PDB entry 7V2P | electron microscopy, 3.30 A resolution | chains A and H of the 22 polymer chains in the assembly

# Chain A
Molecule: 16s ribosomal RNA
Source organism: Thermus thermophilus HB8
Sequence (1522 nucleotides; numbered 1 to 1522; the number before each row is that of its first residue):
     1 UUUGUUGGAGAGUUUGAUCCUGGCUCAGGGUGAACGCUGGCGGCGUGCCU
    51 AAGACAUGCAAGUCGUGCGGGCCGCGGGGUUUUACUCCGUGGUCAGCGGC
   101 GGACGGGUGAGUAACGCGUGGGUGACCUACCCGGAAGAGGGGGACAACCC
   151 GGGGAAACUCGGGCUAAUCCCCCAUGUGGACCCGCCCCUUGGGGUGUGUC
   201 CAAAGGGCUUUGCCCGCUUCCGGAUGGGCCCGCGUCCCAUCAGCUAGUUG
   251 GUGGGGUAAUGGCCCACCAAGGCGACGACGGGUAGCCGGUCUGAGAGGAU
   301 GGCCGGCCACAGGGGCACUGAGACACGGGCCCCACUCCUACGGGAGGCAG
   351 CAGUUAGGAAUCUUCCGCAAUGGGCGCAAGCCUGACGGAGCGACGCCGCU
   401 UGGAGGAAGAAGCCCUUCGGGGUGUAAACUCCUGAACCCGGGACGAAACC
   451 CCCGACGAGGGGACUGACGGUACCGGGGUAAUAGCGCCGGCCAACUCCGU
   501 GCCAGCAGCCGCGGUAAUACGGAGGGCGCGAGCGUUACCCGGAUUCACUG
   551 GGCGUAAAGGGCGUGUAGGCGGCCUGGGGCGUCCCAUGUGAAAGACCACG
   601 GCUCAACCGUGGGGGAGCGUGGGAUACGCUCAGGCUAGACGGUGGGAGAG
   651 GGUGGUGGAAUUCCCGGAGUAGCGGUGAAAUGCGCAGAUACCGGGAGGAA
   701 CGCCGAUGGCGAAGGCAGCCACCUGGUCCACCCGUGACGCUGAGGCGCGA
   751 AAGCGUGGGGAGCAAACCGGAUUAGAUACCCGGGUAGUCCACGCCCUAAA
   801 CGAUGCGCGCUAGGUCUCUGGGUCUCCUGGGGGCCGAAGCUAACGCGUUA
   851 AGCGCGCCGCCUGGGGAGUACGGCCGCAAGGCUGAAACUCAAAGGAAUUG
   901 ACGGGGGCCCGCACAAGCGGUGGAGCAUGUGGUUUAAUUCGAAGCAACGC
   951 GAAGAACCUUACCAGGCCUUGACAUGCUAGGGAACCCGGGUGAAAGCCUG
  1001 GGGUGCCCCGCGAGGGGAGCCCUAGCACAGGUGCUGCAUGGCCGUCGUCA
  1051 GCUCGUGCCGUGAGGUGUUGGGUUAAGUCCCGCAACGAGCGCAACCCCCG
  1101 CCGUUAGUUGCCAGCGGUUCGGCCGGGCACUCUAACGGGACUGCCCGCGA
  1151 AAGCGGGAGGAAGGAGGGGACGACGUCUGGUCAGCAUGGCCCUUACGGCC
  1201 UGGGCGACACACGUGCUACAAUGCCCACUACAAAGCGAUGCCACCCGGCA
  1251 ACGGGGAGCUAAUCGCAAAAAGGUGGGCCCAGUUCGGAUUGGGGUCUGCA
  1301 ACCCGACCCCAUGAAGCCGGAAUCGCUAGUAAUCGCGGAUCAGCCAUGCC
  1351 GCGGUGAAUACGUUCCCGGGCCUUGUACACACCGCCCGUCACGCCAUGGG
  1401 AGCGGGCUCUACCCGAAGUCGCCGGGAGCCUACGGGCAGGCGCCGAGGGU
  1451 AGGGCCCGUGACUGGGGCGAAGUCGUAACAAGGUAGCUGUACCGGAAGGU
  1501 GCGGCUGGAUCACCUCCUUUCU
Not modelled in the structure: 1-5, 773-776, 1380-1484, 1509-1522
From the paper describing this entry:
  - mutagenesis - A901G: decreased catalytic activity

# Chain H
Molecule: 30S ribosomal protein S8
Source organism: Thermus thermophilus HB8
Reference sequence: P0DOY9 (RS8_THET8); residues 1-138 here = UniProt positions 1-138
Amino-acid sequence (138 residues; numbered 1 to 138; the number before each row is that of its first residue):
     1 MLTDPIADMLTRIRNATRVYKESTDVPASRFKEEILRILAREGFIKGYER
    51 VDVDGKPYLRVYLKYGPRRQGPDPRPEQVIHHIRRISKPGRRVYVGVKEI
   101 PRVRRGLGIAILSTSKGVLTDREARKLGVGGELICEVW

# How chain A and chain H interact
Contacting residue pairs (69; chain A residue first):
  C548(A) with Arg-91(H), hydrogen bond to the sugar
  C570(A) with Pro-89(H), phosphate contact; Gly-90(H), sugar contact
  G571(A) with Met-1(H), sugar contact; Leu-2(H), sugar contact; Thr-3(H), phosphate contact; Pro-89(H), phosphate contact; Arg-92(H), salt bridge to the phosphate
  C573(A) with Pro-5(H), phosphate contact; Ser-29(H), phosphate contact
  C574(A) with Ser-29(H), phosphate contact; Arg-30(H), hydrogen bond to the phosphate
  U575(A) with Arg-30(H), salt bridge to the phosphate
  G581(A) with Tyr-94(H), hydrogen bond to the base
  U582(A) with Tyr-94(H), phosphate contact
  C583(A) with Val-95(H), sugar contact; Gly-96(H), phosphate contact; Val-129(H), sugar contact; Gly-130(H), hydrogen bond to the sugar; Gly-131(H), sugar contact
  C584(A) with Gly-96(H), phosphate contact; Val-97(H), hydrogen bond to the phosphate; Gly-128(H), sugar contact
  G615(A) with Lys-98(H), salt bridge to the phosphate
  A624(A) with Ser-115(H), hydrogen bond to the base
  U625(A) with Ser-115(H), sugar contact
  A626(A) with Phe-31(H), sugar contact; Ser-113(H), hydrogen bond to the base; Thr-114(H), base contact; Ser-115(H), base contact; Val-118(H), sugar contact
  C627(A) with Ser-113(H), hydrogen bond to the sugar; Glu-132(H), hydrogen bond to the sugar
  G628(A) with Arg-92(H), sugar contact
  U636(A) with Lys-56(H), hydrogen bond to the phosphate
  A637(A) with Lys-56(H), salt bridge to the phosphate
  G739(A) with Met-1(H), hydrogen bond to the sugar
  G807(A) with Met-1(H), hydrogen bond to the sugar
  C808(A) with Met-1(H), hydrogen bond to the sugar; Leu-2(H), hydrogen bond to the sugar
  G809(A) with Asp-8(H), hydrogen bond to the sugar; Thr-11(H), base contact; Arg-12(H), hydrogen bond to the sugar; Asn-15(H), base contact
  C810(A) with Arg-12(H), sugar contact; Asn-15(H), hydrogen bond to the base
  U811(A) with Asn-15(H), sugar contact; Val-19(H), sugar contact
  A812(A) with Lys-21(H), salt bridge to the phosphate
  A837(A) with Val-19(H), base contact
  A838(A) with Arg-18(H), hydrogen bond to the sugar; Arg-75(H), hydrogen bond to the phosphate
  G839(A) with Arg-75(H), salt bridge to the phosphate
  G852(A) with Asn-15(H), base contact
  C853(A) with Thr-11(H), base contact; Arg-14(H), hydrogen bond to the sugar; Asn-15(H), hydrogen bond to the sugar; Arg-18(H), sugar contact
  G854(A) with Ala-7(H), sugar contact; Thr-11(H), hydrogen bond to the sugar; Arg-14(H), hydrogen bond to the phosphate
  C855(A) with Thr-3(H), hydrogen bond to the sugar; Asp-4(H), sugar contact; Ala-7(H), sugar contact; Lys-88(H), phosphate contact; Pro-89(H), phosphate contact
  G856(A) with Thr-3(H), sugar contact; Lys-88(H), phosphate contact; Pro-89(H), phosphate contact
Also at the interface, not in a pair above, chain A (38 interface residues in all): U549, G572, A616, C740, C857
Also at the interface, not in a pair above, chain H (41 interface residues in all): Ala-28, Pro-57, Gly-117

# In short
The interface between chain A and chain H involves 38 residues on one side and 41 on the other, with 24
hydrogen bonds and 6 salt bridges. Polar pairs include G581(A)/Tyr-94(H), A624(A)/Ser-115(H) and
A626(A)/Ser-113(H). The paper reports that A901G of chain A reduces catalytic activity.
Here chain A is 16s ribosomal RNA and chain H is 30S ribosomal protein S8, both from Thermus thermophilus HB8.
Entry 7V2P (T.thermophilus 30S ribosome with KsgA, class K5) was determined by electron microscopy, deposited
together with 7V2L, 7V2M, 7V2N, 7V2O and 7V2Q.
